1XDK - chains B and D of the 4 polymer chains in the assembly; structure by X-ray diffraction, 2.90 A resolution.

Chain B:
Molecule: Retinoic acid receptor, beta
Source organism: Mus musculus
Notes: fragment: Ligand-Binding Domain
UniProtKB: P22605 (RARB_MOUSE); numbering as in UniProt (aligned over 146-448)
Sequence (303 residues; numbered 146 to 448; the number before each row is that of its first residue):
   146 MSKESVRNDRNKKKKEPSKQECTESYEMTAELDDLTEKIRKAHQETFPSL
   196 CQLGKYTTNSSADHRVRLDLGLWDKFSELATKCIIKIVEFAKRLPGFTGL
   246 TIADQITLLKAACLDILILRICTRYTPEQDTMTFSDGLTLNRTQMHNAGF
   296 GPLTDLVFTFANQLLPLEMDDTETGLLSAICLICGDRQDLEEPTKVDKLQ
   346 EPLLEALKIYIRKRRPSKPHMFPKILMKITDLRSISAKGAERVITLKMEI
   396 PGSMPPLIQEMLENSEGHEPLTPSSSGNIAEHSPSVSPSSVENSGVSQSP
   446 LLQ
Not modelled in the structure: 146-174, 420-448
Residues lining bound ligands: (9cis)-retinoic acid (9CR): Phe192, Trp218, Phe221, Leu224, Ala225, Cys228, Leu259, Leu262, Ile263, Ile266, Arg269, Phe279, Ser280, Gly294, Phe295, Leu298, Gly384, Arg387, Val388, Ile403, Leu407

Chain D:
Molecule: Thyroid Receptor Associated Protein 220
Notes: fragment: Nuclear Receptor Box 2
UniProtKB: Q8BX19 (Q8BX19_MOUSE); numbering as in UniProt (aligned over 641-654)
Sequence (14 residues; row label = number of the first residue in the row):
   641 NHPMLMNLLKDNPA
Not modelled in the structure: 641, 652-654

Interface between chain B and chain D:
Contacting residue pairs - 20 pairs, chain B then chain D:
  Val233(B) with Leu648(D), hydrophobic
  Lys237(B) with Leu648(D), hydrogen bond (side chain-backbone); Leu649(D), hydrogen bond (side chain-backbone); Lys650(D); Asp651(D), salt bridge
  Ile247(B) with Met646(D), hydrophobic
  Gln250(B) with Leu649(D)
  Ile251(B) with His642(D); Leu645(D), hydrophobic; Met646(D), hydrophobic
  Leu254(B) with Leu645(D), hydrophobic
  Lys255(B) with His642(D), hydrogen bond
  Pro401(B) with Met644(D), hydrophobic
  Leu402(B) with Met644(D), hydrogen bond (backbone-side chain); Leu648(D), hydrophobic
  Glu405(B) with His642(D); Pro643(D); Met644(D), hydrogen bond (side chain-backbone); Leu645(D), hydrogen bond (side chain-backbone)
  Met406(B) with Leu645(D), hydrophobic
Also at the interface, not in a pair above, chain B (13 interface residues in all): Ile230, Phe242

Overview:
13 residues of chain B and 9 residues of chain D are in contact; the contacts include 6 hydrogen bonds and 1
salt bridge. Among the polar pairs are Lys237(B)-Asp651(D), Lys237(B)-Leu648(D) and Lys237(B)-Leu649(D).
Ligands of chain B: (9cis)-retinoic acid.
Here chain B is Retinoic acid receptor, beta (Mus musculus) and chain D is Thyroid Receptor Associated Protein
220. Entry 1XDK (Crystal Structure of the RARbeta/RXRalpha Ligand Binding Domain Heterodimer in Complex with
9-cis Retinoic Acid and ...) was determined by X-ray diffraction.
